PDB entry 8J4Z | electron microscopy, 2.73 A resolution | chains G and K of the 12 polymer chains in the assembly

Chain G:
Molecule: Methylcrotonoyl-CoA carboxylase subunit alpha, mitochondrial
Organism: Homo sapiens
Notes: EC 6.4.1.4
Reference sequence: Q96RQ3 (MCCA_HUMAN); residue numbers follow UniProt; this construct covers 1-725
Sequence (725 residues; each row starts with the number of its first residue):
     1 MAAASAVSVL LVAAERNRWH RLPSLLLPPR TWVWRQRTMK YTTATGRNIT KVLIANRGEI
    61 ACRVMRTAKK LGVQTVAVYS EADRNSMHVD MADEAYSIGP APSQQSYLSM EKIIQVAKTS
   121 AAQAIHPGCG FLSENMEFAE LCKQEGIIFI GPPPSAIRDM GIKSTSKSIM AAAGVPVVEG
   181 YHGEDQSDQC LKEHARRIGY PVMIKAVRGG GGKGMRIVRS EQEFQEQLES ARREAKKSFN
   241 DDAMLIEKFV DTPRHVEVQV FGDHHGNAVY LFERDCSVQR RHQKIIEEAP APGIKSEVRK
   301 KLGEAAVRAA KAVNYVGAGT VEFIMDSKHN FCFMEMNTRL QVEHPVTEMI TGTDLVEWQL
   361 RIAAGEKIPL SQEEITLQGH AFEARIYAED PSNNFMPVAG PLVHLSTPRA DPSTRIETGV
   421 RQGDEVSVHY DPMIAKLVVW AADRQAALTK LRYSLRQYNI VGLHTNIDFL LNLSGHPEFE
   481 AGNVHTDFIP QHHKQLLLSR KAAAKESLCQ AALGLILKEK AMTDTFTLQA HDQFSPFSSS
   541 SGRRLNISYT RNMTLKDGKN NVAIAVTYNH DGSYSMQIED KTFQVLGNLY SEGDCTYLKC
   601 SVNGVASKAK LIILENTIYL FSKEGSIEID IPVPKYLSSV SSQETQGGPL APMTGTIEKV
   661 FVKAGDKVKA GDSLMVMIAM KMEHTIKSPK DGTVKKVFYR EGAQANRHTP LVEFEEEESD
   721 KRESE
Disordered / not traced: 1-45, 182-243, 718-725
What the authors report for this chain:
  - binding site for the ligand BTI: Met680

Chain K:
Molecule: Methylcrotonoyl-CoA carboxylase beta chain, mitochondrial
Organism: Homo sapiens
Notes: EC 6.4.1.4
Reference sequence: Q9HCC0 (MCCB_HUMAN); residue numbers follow UniProt; this construct covers 1-563
Sequence (563 residues; each row starts with the number of its first residue):
     1 MWAVLRLALR PCARASPAGP RAYHGDSVAS LGTQPDLGSA LYQENYKQMK ALVNQLHERV
    61 EHIKLGGGEK ARALHISRGK LLPRERIDNL IDPGSPFLEL SQFAGYQLYD NEEVPGGGII
   121 TGIGRVSGVE CMIIANDATV KGGAYYPVTV KKQLRAQEIA MQNRLPCIYL VDSGGAYLPR
   181 QADVFPDRDH FGRTFYNQAI MSSKNIAQIA VVMGSCTAGG AYVPAMADEN IIVRKQGTIF
   241 LAGPPLVKAA TGEEVSAEDL GGADLHCRKS GVSDHWALDD HHALHLTRKV VRNLNYQKKL
   301 DVTIEPSEEP LFPADELYGI VGANLKRSFD VREVIARIVD GSRFTEFKAF YGDTLVTGFA
   361 RIFGYPVGIV GNNGVLFSES AKKGTHFVQL CCQRNIPLLF LQNITGFMVG REYEAEGIAK
   421 DGAKMVAAVA CAQVPKITLI IGGSYGAGNY GMCGRAYSPR FLYIWPNARI SVMGGEQAAN
   481 VLATITKDQR AREGKQFSSA DEAALKEPII KKFEEEGNPY YSSARVWDDG IIDPADTRLV
   541 LGLSFSAALN APIEKTDFGI FRM
Disordered / not traced: 1-22
Residues lining bound ligands:
  - BTI (5-(hexahydro-2-oxo-1H-thieno[3,4-d]imidazol-6-yl)pentanal), molecule 1: Ala218, Tyr222, Leu241, Leu246, Ala250
  - BTI, molecule 2: Thr405, Gly406, Phe407, Val409, Tyr445, Gly446, Ala447, Gly448, Val472, Met473, Gln477
  - TW3 (S-[2-[3-[[(2R)-4-[[[(2S,3S,4S,5S)-5-(6-aminopurin-9-yl)-4-oxidanyl-3-phosphonooxy-oxolan-2-yl]methoxy-oxidanyl-phosphoryl]oxy-oxidanyl-phosphoryl]oxy-3,3-dimethyl-2-oxidanyl-butanoyl]amino]propanoylamino]ethyl] 3-methylbut-2-enethioate), molecule 1: Arg78, Ala138, Lys141, Gly142, Ala144, Gly174, Gly175, Ala176, Tyr177, Leu178, Phe191, Ser215, Thr217, Ala218, Gly219
  - TW3, molecule 2: Gly446, Ala447, Tyr450, Val472, Met473, Val481, Leu482, Ile485, Gln489, Arg492
Curated features (UniProtKB/Swiss-Prot):
  - region: Arg343 to Asn372 (Acyl-CoA binding)
  - modified residue: Lys70 (N6-acetyllysine), Lys141 (N6-succinyllysine), Lys495 (N6-acetyllysine), Lys511 (N6-acetyllysine)
  - natural variant: Ser39 (S39F: In MCC2D), Gly68 (G68V: In MCC2D; uncertain significance), Glu99 (E99Q: In MCC2D), Ser101 (S101F: In MCC2D), Gly105 (G105R: In MCC2D; uncertain significance), Gly118 (deletion: In MCC2D), Cys131 (C131F: In MCC2D), Thr139 (T139I: In MCC2D), Tyr146 (Y146N: In MCC2D), Lys152 (K152T: In MCC2D), Arg155 (R155Q: In MCC2D; R155W: In MCC2D), Asn163 (N163D: In MCC2D; uncertain significance), 42 further natural variant entries in UniProt
What the authors report for this chain:
  - binding site for BTI: Ala218, Leu241, Ala242, Leu246, Ala250, Phe407, Val409, Tyr445, Ala447, Met473
  - mutagenesis - L241R, A242F: decreased catalytic activity on TW3
  - catalytic residues: Phe407, Ala447 (proposed by the authors, not directly observed)

Chain G / chain K interface:
Contacting residue pairs (59):
  Glu519(G) with Pro93(K)
  Phe526(G) with Gly128(K)
  Asp532(G) with Lys298(K), salt bridge; Leu300(K); Tyr365(K), hydrogen bond; Ser546(K)
  Phe534(G) with Ile304(K), hydrophobic; Glu305(K); Pro306(K), hydrophobic; Phe363(K)
  Ser535(G) with Tyr365(K); Ser546(K), hydrogen bond
  Pro536(G) with Pro96(K); Phe363(K), hydrophobic; Gly542(K); Leu543(K), hydrophobic
  Phe537(G) with Pro96(K); Ile123(K), hydrophobic; Arg125(K); Glu130(K); Leu543(K); Ser546(K)
  Ser538(G) with Arg125(K)
  Ser539(G) with Gly94(K); Pro96(K)
  Ser540(G) with Gly94(K)
  Ser541(G) with Gly94(K), hydrogen bond (backbone-backbone)
  Gly542(G) with Gly94(K), hydrogen bond (backbone-backbone); Ser95(K)
  Arg543(G) with Pro96(K); Phe97(K), hydrogen bond (backbone-backbone); Asp536(K), salt bridge; Leu539(K)
  Arg544(G) with Asp88(K), salt bridge; Ile91(K); Ser95(K), hydrogen bond (side chain-backbone); Pro96(K); Phe97(K)
  Leu545(G) with Leu98(K), hydrophobic; Glu99(K); Gln102(K), hydrogen bond (backbone-side chain); Val540(K), hydrophobic
  Asn546(G) with Leu56(K); His57(K), hydrogen bond (backbone-side chain); Val60(K); Gln102(K), hydrogen bond; Ile531(K)
  Ile547(G) with Val60(K), hydrophobic; Glu61(K); Lys64(K)
  Tyr549(G) with Asp88(K)
  Arg551(G) with Pro93(K)
  Tyr636(G) with His281(K); His282(K); His285(K)
  Ser641(G) with Leu278(K)
  Glu644(G) with Arg234(K), salt bridge; Trp276(K)
  Thr645(G) with Arg268(K), hydrogen bond
Other interface residues (no listed pair), chain G (26 interface residues in all): His531, Thr550, Tyr568
Other interface residues (no listed pair), chain K (44 interface residues in all): Arg84, Gly124, Ser307, Asp533

Overview:
Chain G and chain K form an interface of 26 and 44 residues respectively; the contacts include 10 hydrogen
bonds and 4 salt bridges. Polar contacts include Asp532(G)-Lys298(K), Arg543(G)-Asp536(K) and
Arg544(G)-Asp88(K). The paper reports catalytic residues Phe407(K) and Ala447(K); L241R and A242F of chain K
reduce catalytic activity on TW3.
Here chain G is Methylcrotonoyl-CoA carboxylase subunit alpha, mitochondrial and chain K is
Methylcrotonoyl-CoA carboxylase beta chain, mitochondrial, both from Homo sapiens. Entry 8J4Z (Human
3-methylcrotonyl-CoA carboxylase in BCCP-CTS state with substrate) was determined by electron microscopy,
deposited together with 7YBU, 8J78, 8J7D, 8JAK, 8JAW, 8JXL and 3 further entries.
